3OQF - chain A; structure by X-ray diffraction, 2.78 A resolution.

[Chain A]
Molecule: Renin
Source organism: Homo sapiens
Notes: EC 3.4.23.15
Reference sequence: P00797 (RENI_HUMAN); the construct lacks a stretch of the UniProt sequence and is renumbered around it, so the offset changes along the chain: -5 to 46 = UniProt 67-118; 47-97 = UniProt 121-171; 99-160 = UniProt 172-233; 161-240 = UniProt 238-317; 2 more segments
Chain sequence (340 residues; each row starts with the number of its first residue; note: 2 numbers in that range are skipped by the numbering (no residue carries them; nothing is unmodelled there); a row labelled like 46A-46B holds insertion residues (46A, then the next letters in order); numbers below 1 keep their minus sign (Leu-5 is residue -5)):
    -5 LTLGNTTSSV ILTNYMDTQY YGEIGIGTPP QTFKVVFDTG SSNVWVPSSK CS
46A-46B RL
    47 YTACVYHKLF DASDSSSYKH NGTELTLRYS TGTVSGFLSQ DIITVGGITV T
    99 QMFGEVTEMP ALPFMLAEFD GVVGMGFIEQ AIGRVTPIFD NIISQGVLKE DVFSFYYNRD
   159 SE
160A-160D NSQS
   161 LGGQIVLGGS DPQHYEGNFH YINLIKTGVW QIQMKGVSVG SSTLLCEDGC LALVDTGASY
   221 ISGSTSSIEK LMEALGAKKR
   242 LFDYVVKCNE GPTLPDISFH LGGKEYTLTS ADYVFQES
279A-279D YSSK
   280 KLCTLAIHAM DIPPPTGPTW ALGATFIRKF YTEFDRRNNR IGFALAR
Not modelled in the structure: -5 to -3
UniProt features mapped onto this chain:
  - active site: Asp32, Asp215
  - glycosylation (N-linked (GlcNAc...) asparagine): Asn-1, Asn67
Cystine bridges: Cys45-Cys50, Cys206-Cys210, Cys249-Cys282
Covalently attached groups: N-acetylglucosamine (NAG) linked to Asn67
Small-molecule neighbours: S51 (2-benzyl-1-phenyl-3-(piperazin-1-ylcarbonyl)-1H-indole): Gln13, Val30, Asp32, Gly34, Tyr75, Ser76, Thr77, Pro111, Leu114, Ala115, Phe117, Val120, Asp215, Gly217, Ala218, Ser219, His287, Met289

[Summary]
Ligands of chain A: compound S51. Covalently linked N-acetylglucosamine: at Asn67. From UniProt: active-site
residues Asp32 and Asp215.
Chain A is Renin (Homo sapiens); the structure, Crystal Structure Analysis of Renin-indole-piperazine
inhibitor complexes, was determined by X-ray diffraction, deposited together with 3OOT and 3OQK.
